PDB entry 3TRZ | X-ray diffraction, 2.90 A resolution | chains B and U of the 4 polymer chains in the assembly

[Chain B]
Protein: Protein lin-28 homolog A
From: Mus musculus
UniProt: Q8K3Y3 (LN28A_MOUSE); residue numbers follow UniProt; this construct covers 31-121, 131-187
Amino-acid sequence (148 residues; row label = number of the first residue in the row; note: 9 numbers in that range are skipped by the numbering (no residue carries them; nothing is unmodelled there)):
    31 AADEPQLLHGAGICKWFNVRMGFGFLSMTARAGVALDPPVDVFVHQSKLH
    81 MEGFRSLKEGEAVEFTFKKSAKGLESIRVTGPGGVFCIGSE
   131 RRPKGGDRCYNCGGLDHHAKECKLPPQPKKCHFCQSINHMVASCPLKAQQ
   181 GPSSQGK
Disordered / not traced: 31-34, 131-136, 180-187
Curated features (UniProtKB/Swiss-Prot):
  - zinc finger: Asp-137 to Leu-154 (CCHC-type 1), Lys-159 to Leu-176 (CCHC-type 2)
  - region: Gly-113 to Glu-121, Arg-132, Gly-136 (Flexible linker)
  - modified residue: Ser-120 (Phosphoserine)
  - mutagenesis: Gly-42 (G42S: Erroneous subcellular location. No positive effect on terminal myogenic differentiation), Cys-44 to Phe-47 (Erroneous subcellular location. No positive effect on terminal myogenic differentiation), Met-81 (M81I: Erroneous subcellular location; when associated with Q-85. No positive effect on terminal myogenic differentiation; when associated with Q-85), Arg-85 (R85Q: Erroneous subcellular location; when associated with I-81. No positive effect on terminal myogenic differentiation; when associated with I-81), Gly-119 (G119R: Erroneous subcellular location; when associated with S-124. No positive effect on terminal myogenic differentiation; when associated with S-124), Arg-138 to Cys-139 (No effect on subcellular location; when associated with S-142. Normal terminal myogenic differentiation; when associated with S-142), Cys-139 to Cys-142 (Disrupts 5'-GGAG-3' motif interaction. Disrupts oligoU-addition to pre-miRNA pre-let-7 by TUT4), Cys-142 (C142S: No effect on subcellular location; when associated with 44-C--F-47. Normal terminal myogenic differentiation; when associated with 44-C--F-47), Cys-161 to Cys-164 (Disrupts 5'-GGAG-3' motif interaction. Binds miRNA but not TUT4)
Metal / ion sites: Zn2+ site 1: Cys-139, Cys-142, His-147, Cys-152; Zn2+ site 2: Cys-161, Cys-164, His-169, Cys-174
Reported in the primary citation:
  - binding site for the 21-nt RNA strand (chain U): Phe-73, Phe-84, Lys-102
  - specificity-determining residues: Lys-45, Asp-71
  - binding site for the 21-nt RNA strand: Tyr-140, His-162
  - mutagenesis - F73A: decreased binding to RNA bearing a mutation in the GGAG motif
  - mutagenesis - Y140A: decreased binding to a CSD binding-site mutation

[Chain U]
Molecule: 21-nt RNA strand
Sequence (21 nucleotides; row label = number of the first residue in the row):
     1 XGGCAGGGAUUUUGCCCGGAG
Modified residues: GMP (guanosine) at position 1

[How chain B and chain U interact]
Contacting residue pairs - 28 pairs, chain B then chain U:
  Asp-137(B) / G21(U)  base contact
  Arg-138(B) / G21(U)  hydrogen bond to the base
  Cys-139(B) / G21(U)  base contact
  Tyr-140(B) / A20(U)  base contact
  Tyr-140(B) / G21(U)  stacking on the base
  Asn-141(B) / G19(U)  hydrogen bond to the base
  His-148(B) / G21(U)  stacking on the base
  Ala-149(B) / A20(U)  base contact
  Ala-149(B) / G21(U)  hydrogen bond to the base
  Lys-150(B) / A20(U)  sugar contact
  Lys-150(B) / G21(U)  salt bridge to the phosphate
  Gln-157(B) / G19(U)  hydrogen bond to the base
  Pro-158(B) / G19(U)  base contact
  Lys-159(B) / G18(U)  hydrogen bond to the sugar
  Lys-159(B) / G19(U)  salt bridge to the phosphate
  Lys-159(B) / A20(U)  base contact
  Lys-160(B) / G18(U)  hydrogen bond to the base
  Cys-161(B) / G18(U)  base contact
  His-162(B) / GMP_1(U)
  His-162(B) / G18(U)  stacking on the base
  Phe-163(B) / GMP_1(U)
  Met-170(B) / G18(U)  base contact
  Val-171(B) / GMP_1(U)
  Val-171(B) / C17(U)  base contact
  Val-171(B) / G18(U)  hydrogen bond to the base
  Ala-172(B) / C17(U)  base contact
  Lys-177(B) / GMP_1(U)
  Lys-177(B) / G2(U)  base contact
Also at the interface, not in a pair above, chain B (20 interface residues in all): Pro-156

[Summary]
The interface between chain B and chain U involves 20 residues on one side and 7 on the other; the contacts
include 7 hydrogen bonds, 2 salt bridges and 3 aromatic stacking contacts. Polar contacts include
Arg-138(B)/G21(U), Asn-141(B)/G19(U) and Ala-149(B)/G21(U). The paper reports a binding site for the 21-nt RNA
strand (chain U) at Phe-73(B), Phe-84(B) and Lys-102(B); F73A of chain B reduces binding to RNA bearing a
mutation in the GGAG motif.
Chain B is Protein lin-28 homolog A (Mus musculus) and chain U is a 21-nt RNA strand; the structure, Mouse
Lin28A in complex with let-7d microRNA pre-element, was determined by X-ray diffraction (same publication as
3TS0 and 3TS2).
